Entry 5TYX (X-ray diffraction, 1.95 A resolution); this record covers chains A and D of the 4 polymer chains in the assembly.

Chain A:
Molecule: DNA-directed DNA/RNA polymerase mu
From: Homo sapiens
Notes: EC 2.7.7.7
Reference sequence: Q9NP87 (DPOLM_HUMAN); residue numbers follow UniProt; this construct covers 132-397, 410-494
Sequence (356 residues; numbered 127 to 494; 12 numbers in that range are skipped by the numbering (no residue carries them; nothing is unmodelled there); the number before each row is that of its first residue):
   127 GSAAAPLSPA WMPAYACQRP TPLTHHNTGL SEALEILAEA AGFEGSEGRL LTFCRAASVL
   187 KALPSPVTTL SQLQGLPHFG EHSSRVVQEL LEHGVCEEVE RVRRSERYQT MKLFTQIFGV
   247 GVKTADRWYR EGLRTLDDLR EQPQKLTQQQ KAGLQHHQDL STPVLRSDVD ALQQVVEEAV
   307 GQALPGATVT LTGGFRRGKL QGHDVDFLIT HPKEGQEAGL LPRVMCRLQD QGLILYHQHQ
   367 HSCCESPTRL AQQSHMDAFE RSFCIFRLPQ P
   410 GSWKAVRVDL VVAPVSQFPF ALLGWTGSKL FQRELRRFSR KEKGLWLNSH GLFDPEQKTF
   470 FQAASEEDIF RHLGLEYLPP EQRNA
Disordered / not traced: 127-137, 365-384
Differences from the reference sequence: expression tag (127-131); conflict Gly410 (Pro in Q9NP87)
Bound ions: Mn2+ site 1: His208 (shared with DG1(D) of chain D); Mn2+ site 2 near His219 (its only coordinating residue here); Na+: Thr241, Ile243, Val246 (shared with 1 residue of chain P); Mn2+ site 3: Asp330, Asp332, Asp418 (shared with 2 residues of chain P); Mn2+ site 4: Asp330, Asp332 (together with pyrophosphate) (shared with 1 residue of chain P); Mn2+ site 5: Glu386, His459
Small-molecule neighbours: pyrophosphate (PPV): Gly319, Gly320, Arg323, Lys325, Gln327, Gly328, His329, Asp330, Asp332
From the paper describing this entry:
  - conformationally variable residues (side-chain flip): His329
  - binding site for pyrophosphate: His329

Chain D:
Molecule: 4-nt DNA strand
Sequence (4 nucleotides; numbered 1 to 4; the number before each row is that of its first residue):
     1 GCCG
Bound ions: Mn2+: DG1 (shared with His208(A) of chain A)

Interface between chain A and chain D:
Residue-residue contacts (14; chain A residue first):
  Ala140(A) - DG4(D)  phosphate contact
  Gly174(A) - DG1(D)  hydrogen bond to the base
  Arg175(A) - DG1(D)  salt bridge to the phosphate
  Thr178(A) - DG1(D)  hydrogen bond to the base
  Thr178(A) - DC2(D)  sugar contact
  Phe179(A) - DG1(D)  sugar contact
  Pro203(A) - DC3(D)  phosphate contact
  His204(A) - DC2(D)  phosphate contact
  His204(A) - DC3(D)  hydrogen bond to the phosphate
  Gly206(A) - DC2(D)  hydrogen bond to the phosphate
  Glu207(A) - DC2(D)  hydrogen bond to the phosphate
  His208(A) - DG1(D)  salt bridge to the phosphate
  His208(A) - DC2(D)  hydrogen bond to the phosphate
  Ser209(A) - DC2(D)  hydrogen bond to the phosphate
Also at the interface, not in a pair above, chain A (15 interface residues in all): Arg181, Leu202, Phe205, Arg446

Summary:
The interface between chain A and chain D involves 15 residues on one side and 4 on the other; the contacts
include 7 hydrogen bonds and 2 salt bridges. Among the polar pairs are Gly174(A)-DG1(D), Thr178(A)-DG1(D) and
His204(A)-DC3(D). Ligands of chain A: pyrophosphate. The paper reports a binding site for pyrophosphate at
His329(A); conformational variability at His329(A).
Here chain A is DNA-directed DNA/RNA polymerase mu (Homo sapiens) and chain D is a 4-nt DNA strand. Entry 5TYX
(DNA Polymerase Mu Product Complex, Mn2+ (15 min)) was determined by X-ray diffraction (same publication as
5TXX, 5TXZ, 5TYB, 5TYC, 5TYD, 5TYE and 7 further entries).
